4U7N - chains A and B; structure by X-ray diffraction, 3.20 A resolution.

# Chain A (and B)
Name: Histidine protein kinase sensor protein
Organism: Lactobacillus plantarum
Notes: chain B of this document is another copy of the same molecule, construct and numbering; everything in this record applies to it too
UniProtKB: C6VIM1 (C6VIM1_LACPJ); residues 370-624 here = UniProt positions 370-624
Chain sequence (277 residues; each row starts with the number of its first residue):
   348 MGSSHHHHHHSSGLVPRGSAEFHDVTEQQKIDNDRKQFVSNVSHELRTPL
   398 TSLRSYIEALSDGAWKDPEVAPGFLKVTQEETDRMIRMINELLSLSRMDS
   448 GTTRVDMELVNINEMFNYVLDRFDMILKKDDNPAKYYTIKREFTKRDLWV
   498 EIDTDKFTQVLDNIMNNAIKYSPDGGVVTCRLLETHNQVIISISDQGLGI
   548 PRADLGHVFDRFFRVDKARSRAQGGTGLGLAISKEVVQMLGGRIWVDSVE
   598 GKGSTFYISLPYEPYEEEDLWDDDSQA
Unresolved in the structure: 348-385, 480-482, 562-572, 611-624 (chain B: 348-385, 480-482, 562-571, 611-624)
Sequence notes: expression tag (348-369)
From the paper describing this entry:
  - post-translational modification sites: His391 (citing earlier work)

# Chain A / chain B interface
Pairs across the interface (44; chain A residue first):
  Val386(A) - Ser443(B)
  Ser390(A) - Ile436(B)
  Leu393(A) - Ile436(B)  hydrophobic
  Arg394(A) - Ile433(B)
  Arg394(A) - Ile436(B)
  Arg394(A) - Asn437(B)  hydrogen bond
  Leu397(A) - Thr429(B)
  Leu397(A) - Met432(B)
  Leu397(A) - Ile433(B)
  Leu397(A) - Ile436(B)  hydrophobic
  Leu400(A) - Leu400(B)  hydrophobic
  Arg401(A) - Asp430(B)
  Arg401(A) - Ile433(B)
  Ile404(A) - Thr425(B)
  Ile404(A) - Gln426(B)
  Ile404(A) - Thr429(B)
  Trp412(A) - Trp412(B)
  Trp412(A) - Pro415(B)  hydrophobic
  Trp412(A) - Ala418(B)  hydrophobic
  Trp412(A) - Pro419(B)  hydrophobic
  Trp412(A) - Leu422(B)  hydrophobic
  Pro415(A) - Trp412(B)  hydrophobic
  Ala418(A) - Trp412(B)  hydrophobic
  Pro419(A) - Trp412(B)  hydrophobic
  Leu422(A) - Leu407(B)  hydrophobic
  Leu422(A) - Trp412(B)  hydrophobic
  Thr425(A) - Ile404(B)
  Gln426(A) - Ile404(B)
  Thr429(A) - Leu397(B)
  Thr429(A) - Leu400(B)
  Thr429(A) - Ile404(B)
  Asp430(A) - Arg401(B)
  Met432(A) - Leu397(B)
  Ile433(A) - Arg394(B)
  Ile433(A) - Leu397(B)
  Ile433(A) - Arg401(B)
  Ile436(A) - Ser390(B)
  Ile436(A) - Leu393(B)  hydrophobic
  Ile436(A) - Leu397(B)  hydrophobic
  Asn437(A) - Arg394(B)  hydrogen bond
  Leu440(A) - Val386(B)
  Leu440(A) - Ser387(B)
  Leu440(A) - Ser390(B)
  Ser443(A) - Val386(B)  hydrogen bond (side chain-backbone)
Other interface residues (no listed pair), chain A (28 interface residues in all): Ser387, His391, Thr398, Leu407, Ser408
Other interface residues (no listed pair), chain B (27 interface residues in all): Thr398, Ser408, Leu440

# In short
Chain A and chain B form an interface of 28 and 27 residues respectively, with 3 hydrogen bonds. Polar pairs
include Arg394(A)-Asn437(B) and Ser443(A)-Val386(B). From the paper: a modification site at His391(A).
Both chains are Histidine protein kinase sensor protein (Lactobacillus plantarum). Entry 4U7N (Inactive
structure of histidine kinase) was determined by X-ray diffraction (same publication as 5C93, 4ZKI and 4U7O).
